9LMQ - chains J and C of the 8 polymer chains in the assembly; structure by electron microscopy, 2.88 A resolution.

# Chain J (and C)
Molecule: CD-NTase-associated protein 12
Source organism: Epilithonimonas lactis
Notes: EC 3.2.2.5; chain C of this document is another copy of the same molecule, construct and numbering; everything in this record applies to it too
UniProtKB: A0A085BE66 (A0A085BE66_9FLAO); residues 1-312 here = UniProt positions 1-312
Sequence (312 residues; row label = number of the first residue in the row):
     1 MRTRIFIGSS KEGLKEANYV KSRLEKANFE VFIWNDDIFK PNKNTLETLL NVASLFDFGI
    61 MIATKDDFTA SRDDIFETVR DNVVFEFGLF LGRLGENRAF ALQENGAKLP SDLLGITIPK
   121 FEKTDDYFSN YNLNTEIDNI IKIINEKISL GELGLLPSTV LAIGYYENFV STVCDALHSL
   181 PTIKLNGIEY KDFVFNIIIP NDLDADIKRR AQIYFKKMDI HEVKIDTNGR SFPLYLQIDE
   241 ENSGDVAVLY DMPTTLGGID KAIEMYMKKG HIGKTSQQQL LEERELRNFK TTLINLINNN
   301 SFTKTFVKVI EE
Bound ions: Ca2+: L203, D260, E264
Small-molecule neighbours: c-di-GMP (C2E; 9,9'-[(2R,3R,3aS,5S,7aR,9R,10R,10aS,12S,14aR)-3,5,10,12-tetrahydroxy-5,12-dioxidooctahydro-2H,7H-difuro[3,2-d:3',2'-j][1,3,7,9,2,8]tetraoxadiphosphacyclododecine-2,9-diyl]bis(2-amino-1,9-dihydro-6H-purin-6-one)): G164, Y165, N168, F169, R230, F232, P233, L234, Y235, D251, P253, T254, T255
From the paper describing this entry:
  - self-association interface (contacts with another copy of this molecule); pairs are residue here / residue on that copy: D175-R209 (salt bridge), M265-I272 (hydrophobic contact), I272-L296 (hydrophobic contact)
  - Ca2+ coordination: L203, E264
  - Ca2+ coordination through a water molecule: E282
  - binding site for c-di-GMP: F169, R230, F232
  - mutagenesis - E86A, I272E: abolished catalytic activity on c-di-GMP
  - mutagenesis - E25K, K26E, F128A: decreased catalytic activity on c-di-GMP
  - catalytic residues: E86

# Chain J / chain C interface
Residue-residue contacts - 8 pairs, chain J then chain C:
  M265(J) with G270(C); I272(C), hydrophobic
  K269(J) with M265(C); K269(C), hydrogen bond (side chain-backbone); G270(C)
  G270(J) with M265(C); K269(C)
  I272(J) with M265(C), hydrophobic
Other interface residues (no listed pair), chain J (7 interface residues in all): Y266, K268, H271
Other interface residues (no listed pair), chain C (7 interface residues in all): Y266, K268, H271

# In short
The chain J/chain C interface involves 7 residues from each chain; the contacts include 1 hydrogen bond. Its
one hydrogen-bonded contact is K269(J)-K269(C). Bound to chain J: c-di-GMP. From the paper: the catalytic
residue E86(J); E25K, K26E and F128A of chain J reduce catalytic activity on c-di-GMP; 5 substitutions were
tested in all.
Chain J and chain C are both CD-NTase-associated protein 12 (Epilithonimonas lactis); the structure, Cryo-EM
structure of TIR-STING/c-di-GMP complex, was determined by electron microscopy (same publication as 9LMR).
